Entry 3QT6 (X-ray diffraction, 2.05 A resolution); this record covers chains A and B.

== Chain A (and B) ==
Protein: Mevalonate diphosphate decarboxylase
Source organism: Staphylococcus epidermidis
Notes: EC 4.1.1.33; chain B of this document is another copy of the same molecule, construct and numbering; everything in this record applies to it too
UniProt: Q9FD73 (Q9FD73_STAEP); residues 1-327 here = UniProt positions 1-327
Sequence (332 residues; row label = number of the first residue in the row; numbers below 1 keep their minus sign (Gly-4 is residue -4)):
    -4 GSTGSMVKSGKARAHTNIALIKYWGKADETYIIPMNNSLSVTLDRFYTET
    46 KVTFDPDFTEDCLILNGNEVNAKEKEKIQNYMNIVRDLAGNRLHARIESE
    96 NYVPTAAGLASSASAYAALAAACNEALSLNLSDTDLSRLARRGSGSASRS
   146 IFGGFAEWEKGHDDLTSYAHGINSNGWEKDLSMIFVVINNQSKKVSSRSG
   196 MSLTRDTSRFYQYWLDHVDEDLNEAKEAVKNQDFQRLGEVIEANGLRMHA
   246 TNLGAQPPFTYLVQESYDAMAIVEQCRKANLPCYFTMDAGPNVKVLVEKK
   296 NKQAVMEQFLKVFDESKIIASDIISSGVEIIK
Unresolved in the structure: -4 to -1 (chain B: -4 to 0, 186-191)
Differences from the reference sequence: expression tag (-4 to 0)
Ligand contacts: diphosphoglycolylproline (2P0; 1-({[(S)-hydroxy(phosphonooxy)phosphoryl]oxy}acetyl)-L-proline): Ala14, Lys17, Tyr18, Trp19, Lys21, Ile27, Ser107, Gly138, Ser139, Gly140, Ser141, Arg144, Ser192, Arg193, Met196, Met243, Asp283, Ala284
What the authors report for this chain:
  - binding site for diphosphoglycolylproline: Tyr18, Lys21, Ser107, Ser139, Gly140, Ser141, Arg144, Ser192, Arg193
  - catalytic residues: Arg144 (citing earlier work)
  - catalytic residues: Ser192

== How chain A and chain B interact ==
Contacting residue pairs (40):
  Arg204(A) - Glu237(B)  salt bridge
  Arg204(A) - Leu241(B)
  Phe205(A) - Tyr208(B)
  Phe205(A) - Ala238(B)
  Phe205(A) - Leu241(B)
  Phe205(A) - Arg242(B)
  Tyr208(A) - Phe205(B)
  Tyr208(A) - Tyr208(B)  hydrophobic
  Glu237(A) - Arg204(B)  salt bridge
  Ala238(A) - Phe205(B)
  Leu241(A) - Arg204(B)
  Leu241(A) - Phe205(B)
  Leu241(A) - Leu248(B)
  Leu241(A) - Pro253(B)  hydrophobic
  Arg242(A) - Phe205(B)
  His244(A) - Leu248(B)
  Ala245(A) - Leu248(B)
  Leu248(A) - Leu241(B)
  Leu248(A) - His244(B)
  Leu248(A) - Ala245(B)
  Leu248(A) - Tyr262(B)
  Gln251(A) - Glu269(B)
  Gln251(A) - Arg272(B)  hydrogen bond
  Pro252(A) - Ala266(B)  hydrophobic
  Pro252(A) - Glu269(B)
  Pro253(A) - Leu241(B)  hydrophobic
  Pro253(A) - Tyr262(B)
  Pro253(A) - Met265(B)  hydrophobic
  Pro253(A) - Phe280(B)
  Phe254(A) - Tyr262(B)  hydrophobic
  Thr255(A) - Tyr262(B)
  Leu257(A) - Leu248(B)  hydrophobic
  Tyr262(A) - Leu248(B)
  Tyr262(A) - Pro253(B)
  Tyr262(A) - Phe254(B)  hydrophobic
  Tyr262(A) - Thr255(B)
  Met265(A) - Pro253(B)  hydrophobic
  Glu269(A) - Gln251(B)
  Arg272(A) - Gln251(B)  hydrogen bond
  Phe280(A) - Pro253(B)  hydrophobic
Interface residues without a listed pair, chain A (22 interface residues in all): Ala266
Interface residues without a listed pair, chain B (23 interface residues in all): Gly249, Pro252, Leu257

== Summary ==
Chain A and chain B form an interface of 22 and 23 residues respectively; the contacts include 2 hydrogen
bonds and 2 salt bridges. Polar contacts include Arg204(A)-Glu237(B) and Gln251(A)-Arg272(B). Chain A binds
diphosphoglycolylproline. The paper reports catalytic residues Arg144(A) and Ser192(A); a binding site for
diphosphoglycolylproline at Tyr18(A), Lys21(A) and Ser107(A) among others.
Both chains are Mevalonate diphosphate decarboxylase (Staphylococcus epidermidis). Entry 3QT6 (Crystal
structure of Staphylococcus epidermidis mevalonate diphosphate decarboxylase complexed with inhibitor DPGP)
was determined by X-ray diffraction (same publication as 3QT5 and 3QT8).
